6W8D - chains D and F of the 6 polymer chains in the assembly; structure by X-ray diffraction, 2.60 A resolution.

== Chain D ==
Molecule: DNA (cytosine-5)-methyltransferase 3A
Source organism: Homo sapiens
Notes: EC 2.1.1.37
UniProtKB: Q9Y6K1 (DNM3A_HUMAN); residue numbers follow UniProt; this construct covers 628-912
Sequence (285 residues; row label = number of the first residue in the row):
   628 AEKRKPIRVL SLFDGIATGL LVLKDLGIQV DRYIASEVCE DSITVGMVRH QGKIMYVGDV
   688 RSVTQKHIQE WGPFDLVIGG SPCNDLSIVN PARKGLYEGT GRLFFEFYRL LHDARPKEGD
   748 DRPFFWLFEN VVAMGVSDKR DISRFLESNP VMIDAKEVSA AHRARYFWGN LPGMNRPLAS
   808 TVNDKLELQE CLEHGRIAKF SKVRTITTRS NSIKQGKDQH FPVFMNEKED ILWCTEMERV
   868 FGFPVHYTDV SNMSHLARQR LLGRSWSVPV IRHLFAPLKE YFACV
Construct notes: engineered mutation His882 (Arg in Q9Y6K1)
Swiss-Prot annotation at these positions:
  - active site: Cys710
  - binding site (S-adenosyl-L-methionine): Asp641 to Thr645, Glu664, Asp686 to Arg688, Arg891 to Trp893
  - modified residue: Cys710 (S-methylcysteine)
  - natural variant: Leu648 (L648P: In TBRS), Gly699 (G699D: In a patient with chronic myelomonocytic leukemia), Pro700 (P700L: In TBRS), Phe731 (deletion: In a patient with chronic myelomonocytic leukemia), Arg749 (R749C: In TBRS), Arg771 (R771Q: In TBRS; uncertain significance), Val778 (V778G: In TBRS; uncertain significance), Asn838 (N838D: In TBRS), His882 (R882H: In TBRS and AML; this construct carries the variant), Phe902 (F902S: In TBRS), Pro904 (P904L: In TBRS)
  - mutagenesis: Phe732 (F732A: Loss of activity due to the incapacity to bind the regulatory subunit DNMT3L)

== Chain F ==
Molecule: Cgt DNA
Sequence (25 nucleotides; each row starts with the number of its first residue):
   422 GCATGXGTTC TAATTAGAAC GCATG
Modified residues: PYO (1-(beta-D-ribofuranosyl)-pyrimidin-2-one-5'-phosphate) at position 427

== Interface between chain D and chain F ==
Residue-residue contacts - 10 pairs, chain D then chain F:
  Ile715(D) - DA444(F)  base contact
  Val716(D) - DG442(F)  hydrogen bond to the base
  Gly762(D) - DT445(F)  phosphate contact
  Val763(D) - DT445(F)  hydrogen bond to the phosphate
  Val763(D) - DG446(F)  phosphate contact
  Gln846(D) - DG438(F)  phosphate contact
  Ser881(D) - DT436(F)  hydrogen bond to the phosphate
  His882(D) - DA437(F)  salt bridge to the phosphate
  Leu883(D) - DT436(F)  sugar contact
  Leu883(D) - DA437(F)  phosphate contact
Interface residues without a listed pair, chain D (12 interface residues in all): Pro718, Met761, Arg836, Asn838
Interface residues without a listed pair, chain F (10 interface residues in all): DA439, DA440, DC441

== Summary ==
Chain D and chain F form an interface of 12 and 10 residues respectively; the contacts include 3 hydrogen
bonds and 1 salt bridge. Polar contacts include Val716(D)-DG442(F), Val763(D)-DT445(F) and Ser881(D)-DT436(F).
Chain D is DNA (cytosine-5)-methyltransferase 3A (Homo sapiens) and chain F is Cgt DNA; the structure,
Structure of DNMT3A (R882H) in complex with CGT DNA, was determined by X-ray diffraction (same publication as
6W89, 6W8B and 6W8J).
